3I58 - chains A and B; structure by X-ray diffraction, 2.69 A resolution.

Chain A (and B):
Protein: O-methyltransferase
Source organism: Streptomyces carzinostaticus subsp. neocarzinostaticus
Notes: EC 2.1.1.-; chain B of this document is another copy of the same molecule, construct and numbering; everything in this record applies to it too
UniProt: Q84HC8 (Q84HC8_STRCZ); residues 1-332 here = UniProt positions 1-332
Amino-acid sequence (332 residues; numbered 1 to 332; the number before each row is that of its first residue):
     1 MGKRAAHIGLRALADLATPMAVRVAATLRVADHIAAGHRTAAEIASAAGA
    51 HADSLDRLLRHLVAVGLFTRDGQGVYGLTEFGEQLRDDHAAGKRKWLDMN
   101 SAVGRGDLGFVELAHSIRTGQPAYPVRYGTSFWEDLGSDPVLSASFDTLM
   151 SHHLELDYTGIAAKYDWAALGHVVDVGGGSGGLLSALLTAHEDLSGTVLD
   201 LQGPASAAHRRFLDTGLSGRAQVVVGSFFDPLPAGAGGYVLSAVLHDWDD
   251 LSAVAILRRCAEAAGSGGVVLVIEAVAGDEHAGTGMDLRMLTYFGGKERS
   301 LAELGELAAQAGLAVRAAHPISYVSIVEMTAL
Not modelled in the structure: 1-4
Swiss-Prot annotation at these positions:
  - active site: H246 (Proton acceptor)
  - binding site (substrate): R11, D247
  - binding site (S-adenosyl-L-methionine): W133, H153, D175 to G179, D200, S227, F228, S242, A243
  - mutagenesis: R11 (R11A/W: Still able to methylate naphthoate. Induces a doubling of KM; R11K: Increased ability to methylate naphthoate. Increased rate of turnover), Y293 (Y293I: Still able to methylate naphthoate. Induces an increase of KM)
Small-molecule neighbours:
  - 2-hydroxy-7-methoxy-5-methyl naphthoic acid (7NA): W96, V103, F146, M150, H153, A243, H246, D247, M286, R289, M290, Y293, F294
  - S-adenosylhomocysteine (SAH): W133, F146, M150, H153, L154, Y158, D175, G177, G178, G179, L199, D200, L201, P204, G226, S227, F228, F229, S242, A243, V244, D247, W248
What the authors report for this chain:
  - mutagenesis - R11A: unchanged catalytic activity on naphthoic acid 3
  - mutagenesis - R11K: unchanged catalytic activity
  - mutagenesis - R11W, Y293I: decreased catalytic activity
  - mutagenesis - R11W: increased catalytic activity on 2,5-dihydroxybenzoic acid
  - mutagenesis - R11K: decreased catalytic activity on 2,5-dihydroxybenzoic acid
  - specificity-determining residues: R11
  - catalytic residues: A243, H246, D247 (proposed by the authors, not directly observed)

How chain A and chain B interact:
Contacting residue pairs (101; chain A residue first):
  A5(A) - A64(B)
  A5(A) - V65(B)  hydrogen bond (backbone-backbone)
  A6(A) - V65(B)  hydrogen bond (backbone-backbone)
  A6(A) - F81(B)
  L10(A) - V22(B)  hydrophobic
  L10(A) - Q84(B)
  L10(A) - L85(B)  hydrophobic
  L10(A) - L97(B)  hydrophobic
  R11(A) - W96(B)
  L13(A) - P19(B)
  L13(A) - V65(B)  hydrophobic
  L13(A) - L67(B)  hydrophobic
  A14(A) - P19(B)  hydrophobic
  A14(A) - V22(B)  hydrophobic
  A14(A) - R23(B)  hydrogen bond (backbone-side chain)
  A14(A) - L97(B)  hydrophobic
  D15(A) - P19(B)
  L16(A) - P19(B)  hydrophobic
  L16(A) - R23(B)
  L16(A) - D107(B)
  A17(A) - F110(B)  hydrophobic
  P19(A) - L13(B)
  P19(A) - A14(B)
  P19(A) - D15(B)
  P19(A) - L16(B)  hydrophobic
  M20(A) - F110(B)
  M20(A) - V111(B)  hydrophobic
  M20(A) - L113(B)
  A21(A) - L113(B)  hydrophobic
  V22(A) - L10(B)  hydrophobic
  V22(A) - A14(B)  hydrophobic
  R23(A) - A14(B)  hydrogen bond (side chain-backbone)
  R23(A) - L16(B)
  V24(A) - L113(B)  hydrophobic
  V24(A) - A114(B)
  V24(A) - I117(B)  hydrophobic
  T27(A) - R118(B)
  L28(A) - I117(B)  hydrophobic
  L28(A) - R118(B)
  A50(A) - I117(B)
  A50(A) - R118(B)
  H51(A) - I117(B)  hydrogen bond (backbone-backbone)
  H51(A) - R118(B)  hydrogen bond (backbone-backbone)
  H51(A) - T119(B)
  H51(A) - G120(B)
  S54(A) - S116(B)  hydrogen bond (side chain-backbone)
  S54(A) - I117(B)
  S54(A) - G120(B)
  L55(A) - I117(B)  hydrophobic
  R57(A) - D287(B)  salt bridge
  R57(A) - L291(B)
  R57(A) - G296(B)  hydrogen bond (side chain-backbone)
  R57(A) - K297(B)
  L58(A) - I117(B)  hydrophobic
  R60(A) - T284(B)
  H61(A) - T284(B)  hydrogen bond
  H61(A) - G285(B)
  H61(A) - L288(B)
  V65(A) - A5(B)
  V65(A) - A6(B)  hydrogen bond (backbone-backbone)
  V65(A) - L13(B)  hydrophobic
  L67(A) - L13(B)  hydrophobic
  F81(A) - A6(B)  hydrophobic
  Q84(A) - L10(B)
  L85(A) - L10(B)  hydrophobic
  W96(A) - R11(B)
  L97(A) - L10(B)  hydrophobic
  L97(A) - A14(B)  hydrophobic
  D107(A) - L16(B)
  L108(A) - L16(B)  hydrophobic
  F110(A) - A17(B)  hydrophobic
  F110(A) - M20(B)
  V111(A) - L108(B)  hydrophobic
  V111(A) - V111(B)  hydrophobic
  V111(A) - R127(B)
  E112(A) - R127(B)  salt bridge
  L113(A) - A21(B)
  L113(A) - V24(B)  hydrophobic
  A114(A) - V24(B)
  S116(A) - S54(B)  hydrogen bond (backbone-side chain)
  I117(A) - V24(B)  hydrophobic
  I117(A) - L28(B)  hydrophobic
  I117(A) - A50(B)
  I117(A) - H51(B)  hydrogen bond (backbone-backbone)
  I117(A) - S54(B)
  I117(A) - L58(B)  hydrophobic
  R118(A) - A50(B)
  R118(A) - H51(B)  hydrogen bond (backbone-backbone)
  T119(A) - H51(B)
  G120(A) - H51(B)
  G120(A) - S54(B)
  R127(A) - V111(B)
  R127(A) - E112(B)  salt bridge
  T284(A) - R60(B)
  T284(A) - H61(B)  hydrogen bond
  G285(A) - H61(B)
  D287(A) - R57(B)  salt bridge
  L288(A) - H61(B)
  L291(A) - R57(B)
  G296(A) - R57(B)  hydrogen bond (backbone-side chain)
  K297(A) - R57(B)
Other interface residues (no listed pair), chain A (58 interface residues in all): T18, G49, A64, G66, K93, M99
Other interface residues (no listed pair), chain B (58 interface residues in all): T18, T27, G49, L55, G66, K93, M99

In short:
Chain A and chain B each contribute 58 residues to their interface, with 15 hydrogen bonds and 4 salt bridges.
Polar contacts include R57(A)-D287(B), E112(A)-R127(B) and A14(A)-R23(B). From the paper: catalytic residues
A243(A), H246(A) and D247(A); R11W and Y293I of chain A reduce catalytic activity; 4 substitutions were tested
in all.
Both chains are O-methyltransferase (Streptomyces carzinostaticus subsp. neocarzinostaticus). Entry 3I58
(Crystal structure of an O-methyltransferase (NcsB1) from neocarzinostatin biosynthesis in complex with
S-adenosyl-L-homocysteine (SAH) and 2-hydroxy-7-methoxy-5-methyl ...) was determined by X-ray diffraction
(same publication as 3I53, 3I5U and 3I64).
